3FOT - chain A; structure by X-ray diffraction, 1.75 A resolution.

[Chain A]
Name: 15-O-acetyltransferase
From: Fusarium sporotrichioides
Reference sequence: Q9C1B7 (Q9C1B7_FUSSP); residues 1-519 here = UniProt positions 1-519
Sequence (519 residues; numbered 1 to 519; the number before each row is that of its first residue):
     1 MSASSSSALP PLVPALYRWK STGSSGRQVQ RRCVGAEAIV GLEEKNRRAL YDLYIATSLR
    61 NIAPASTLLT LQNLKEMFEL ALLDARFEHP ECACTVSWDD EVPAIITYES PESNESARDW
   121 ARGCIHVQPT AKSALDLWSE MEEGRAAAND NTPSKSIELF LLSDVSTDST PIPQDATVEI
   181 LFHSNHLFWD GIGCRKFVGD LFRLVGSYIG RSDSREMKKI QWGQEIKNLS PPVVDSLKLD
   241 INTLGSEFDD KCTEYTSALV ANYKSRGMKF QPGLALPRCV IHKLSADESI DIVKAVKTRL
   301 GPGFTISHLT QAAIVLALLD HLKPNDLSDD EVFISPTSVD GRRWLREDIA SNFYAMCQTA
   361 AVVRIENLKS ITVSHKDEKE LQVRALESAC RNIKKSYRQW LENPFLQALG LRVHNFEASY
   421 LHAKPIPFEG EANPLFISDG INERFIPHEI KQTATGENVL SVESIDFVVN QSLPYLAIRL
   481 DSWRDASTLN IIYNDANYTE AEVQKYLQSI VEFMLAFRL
Disordered / not traced: 1-8, 150, 324-326
Construct notes: conflict Asp291 (Ala in Q9C1B7), Thr372 (Ala in Q9C1B7)
Reported in the primary citation:
  - catalytic residues: His186
  - contacts within the chain: Asp190-Arg342 (salt bridge)
  - specificity-determining residues: Val469 (proposed by the authors, not directly observed)

[In short]
From the paper: the catalytic residue His186; the specificity determinant Val469.
Chain A is 15-O-acetyltransferase (Fusarium sporotrichioides); the structure, Structural and Functional
Characterization of TRI3 Trichothecene 15-O-acetyltransferase from Fusarium sporotrichioides, was determined
by X-ray diffraction (same publication as 3FP0).
